PDB entry 5S54 | X-ray diffraction, 2.40 A resolution | chains A and F of the 6 polymer chains in the assembly

Chain A:
Protein: Tubulin alpha-1B chain
Source organism: Bos taurus
UniProtKB: P81947 (TBA1B_BOVIN); numbering as in UniProt (aligned over 1-451)
Sequence (451 residues; numbered 1 to 451; the number before each row is that of its first residue):
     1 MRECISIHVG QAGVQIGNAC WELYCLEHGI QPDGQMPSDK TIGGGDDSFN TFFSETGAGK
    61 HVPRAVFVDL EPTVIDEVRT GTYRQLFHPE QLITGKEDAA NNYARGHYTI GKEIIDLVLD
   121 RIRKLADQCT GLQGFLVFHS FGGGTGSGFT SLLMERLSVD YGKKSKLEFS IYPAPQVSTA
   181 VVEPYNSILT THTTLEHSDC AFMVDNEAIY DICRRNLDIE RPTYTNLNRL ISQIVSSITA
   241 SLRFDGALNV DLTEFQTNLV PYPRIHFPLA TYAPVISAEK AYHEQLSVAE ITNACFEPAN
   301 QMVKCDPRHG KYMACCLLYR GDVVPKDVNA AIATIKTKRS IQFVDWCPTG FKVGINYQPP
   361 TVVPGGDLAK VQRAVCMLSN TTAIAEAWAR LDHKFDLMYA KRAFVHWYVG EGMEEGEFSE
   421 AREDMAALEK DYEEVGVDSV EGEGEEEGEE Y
Unresolved in the structure: 439-451
Metal / ion sites: Ca2+: Asp-39, Thr-41, Gly-44, Glu-55
Residues lining bound ligands: GTP (guanosine-5'-triphosphate): Gly-10, Gln-11, Ala-12, Gln-15, Ile-16, Asp-69, Asp-98, Ala-99, Ala-100, Asn-101, Ser-140, Gly-142, Gly-143, Gly-144, Thr-145, Gly-146, Ile-171, Pro-173, Val-177, Ser-178, Glu-183, Asn-206, Tyr-224, Leu-227, Asn-228, Ile-231

Chain F:
Protein: Tubulin-Tyrosine Ligase
Source organism: Gallus gallus
UniProtKB: E1BQ43 (E1BQ43_CHICK); residues 1-378 here = UniProt positions 1-378
Sequence (384 residues; each row starts with the number of its first residue):
     1 MYTFVVRDEN SSVYAEVSRL LLATGQWKRL RKDNPRFNLM LGERNRLPFG RLGHEPGLVQ
    61 LVNYYRGADK LCRKASLVKL IKTSPELSES CTWFPESYVI YPTNLKTPVA PAQNGIRHLI
   121 NNTRTDEREV FLAAYNRRRE GREGNVWIAK SSAGAKGEGI LISSEASELL DFIDEQGQVH
   181 VIQKYLEKPL LLEPGHRKFD IRSWVLVDHL YNIYLYREGV LRTSSEPYNS ANFQDKTCHL
   241 TNHCIQKEYS KNYGRYEEGN EMFFEEFNQY LMDALNTTLE NSILLQIKHI IRSCLMCIEP
   301 AISTKHLHYQ SFQLFGFDFM VDEELKVWLI EVNGAPACAQ KLYAELCQGI VDVAISSVFP
   361 LADTGQKTSQ PTSIFIKLHH HHHH
Unresolved in the structure: 106-124, 156-158, 229-257, 363-370, 382-384
Sequence notes: expression tag (379-384)
Metal / ion sites: Mg2+: Glu-331, Asn-333 (together with AMP-PCP)
Residues lining bound ligands: AMP-PCP (ACP; phosphomethylphosphonic acid adenylate ester): Lys-74, Ile-148, Lys-150, Ala-155, Gln-183, Lys-184, Tyr-185, Leu-186, Lys-198, Asp-200, Arg-202, Arg-222, Asp-318, Met-320, Ile-330, Glu-331, Asn-333

Interface between chain A and chain F:
Contacting residue pairs (18; chain A residue first):
  Gln-176(A) with Pro-56(F)
  Glu-207(A) with His-54(F), salt bridge
  Glu-297(A) with His-306(F)
  Lys-304(A) with His-54(F)
  Asp-306(A) with Arg-66(F)
  Arg-308(A) with Pro-300(F), hydrogen bond (side chain-backbone); Ala-301(F); Ile-302(F); Ser-303(F), hydrogen bond (side chain-backbone)
  His-309(A) with Arg-66(F), hydrogen bond (side chain-backbone); Gly-67(F); Ala-301(F)
  Ser-340(A) with Ala-301(F)
  Glu-386(A) with Arg-66(F), salt bridge
  Arg-390(A) with Gly-50(F); His-54(F), hydrogen bond
  His-393(A) with Arg-51(F)
  Glu-433(A) with Arg-46(F), salt bridge
Also at the interface, not in a pair above, chain A (16 interface residues in all): Pro-175, Pro-298, Cys-305, Lys-338
Also at the interface, not in a pair above, chain F (16 interface residues in all): Gly-53, Gly-57, Leu-307, His-308

Summary:
The chain A/chain F interface involves 16 residues from each chain; the contacts include 4 hydrogen bonds and
3 salt bridges. Polar contacts include Glu-207(A)/His-54(F), Glu-386(A)/Arg-66(F) and Glu-433(A)/Arg-46(F).
Chain A binds GTP. Ligands of chain F: AMP-PCP.
Chain A is Tubulin alpha-1B chain (Bos taurus) and chain F is Tubulin-Tyrosine Ligase (Gallus gallus); the
structure, Tubulin-Z2856434816-complex, was determined by X-ray diffraction (same publication as 5S4L, 5S4M,
5S4N, 5S4O, 5S4P, 5S4Q and 52 further entries).
